Entry 2AZ8 (X-ray diffraction, 2.00 A resolution); this record covers chain A.

# Chain A
Molecule: Protease retropepsin
From: Human immunodeficiency virus 1
Notes: EC 3.4.23.16
Reference sequence: P03367 (POL_HV1BR); residues 1-99 here correspond to UniProt positions 69-167 (UniProt number = residue number + 68)
Sequence (99 residues; each row starts with the number of its first residue):
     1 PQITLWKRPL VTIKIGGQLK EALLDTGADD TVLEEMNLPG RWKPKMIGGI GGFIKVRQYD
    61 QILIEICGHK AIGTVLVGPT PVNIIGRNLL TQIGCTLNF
Differences from the reference sequence: variant K7 (Gln75 in P03367), N37 (Ser105 in P03367)
Small-molecule neighbours: TL-3, C2 symmetric inhibitor (3TL; benzyl [(1S,4S,7S,8R,9R,10S,13S,16S)-7,10-dibenzyl-8,9-dihydroxy-1,16-dimethyl-4,13-bis(1-methylethyl)-2,5,12,15,18-pentaoxo-20-phenyl-19-oxa-3,6,11,14,17-pentaazaicos-1-yl]carbamate): R8, L23, D25, G27, A28, D29, D30, V32, M46, I47, G48, G49, I50, F53, T80, P81, V82, I84

# In short
Bound to chain A: TL-3, C2 symmetric inhibitor.
Chain A is Protease retropepsin (Human immunodeficiency virus 1); the structure, HIV-1 Protease NL4-3 in
complex with inhibitor, TL-3, was determined by X-ray diffraction, deposited together with 2AZ9, 2AZB and
2AZC.
